PDB entry 6PSS | electron microscopy, 3.50 A resolution | chains I and J of the 10 polymer chains in the assembly

== Chain I ==
Molecule: DNA-directed RNA polymerase subunit beta
From: Escherichia coli
Notes: EC 2.7.7.6
UniProt: P0A8V4 (RPOB_ECO57); residues 1-1342 here = UniProt positions 1-1342
Sequence (1342 residues; row label = number of the first residue in the row):
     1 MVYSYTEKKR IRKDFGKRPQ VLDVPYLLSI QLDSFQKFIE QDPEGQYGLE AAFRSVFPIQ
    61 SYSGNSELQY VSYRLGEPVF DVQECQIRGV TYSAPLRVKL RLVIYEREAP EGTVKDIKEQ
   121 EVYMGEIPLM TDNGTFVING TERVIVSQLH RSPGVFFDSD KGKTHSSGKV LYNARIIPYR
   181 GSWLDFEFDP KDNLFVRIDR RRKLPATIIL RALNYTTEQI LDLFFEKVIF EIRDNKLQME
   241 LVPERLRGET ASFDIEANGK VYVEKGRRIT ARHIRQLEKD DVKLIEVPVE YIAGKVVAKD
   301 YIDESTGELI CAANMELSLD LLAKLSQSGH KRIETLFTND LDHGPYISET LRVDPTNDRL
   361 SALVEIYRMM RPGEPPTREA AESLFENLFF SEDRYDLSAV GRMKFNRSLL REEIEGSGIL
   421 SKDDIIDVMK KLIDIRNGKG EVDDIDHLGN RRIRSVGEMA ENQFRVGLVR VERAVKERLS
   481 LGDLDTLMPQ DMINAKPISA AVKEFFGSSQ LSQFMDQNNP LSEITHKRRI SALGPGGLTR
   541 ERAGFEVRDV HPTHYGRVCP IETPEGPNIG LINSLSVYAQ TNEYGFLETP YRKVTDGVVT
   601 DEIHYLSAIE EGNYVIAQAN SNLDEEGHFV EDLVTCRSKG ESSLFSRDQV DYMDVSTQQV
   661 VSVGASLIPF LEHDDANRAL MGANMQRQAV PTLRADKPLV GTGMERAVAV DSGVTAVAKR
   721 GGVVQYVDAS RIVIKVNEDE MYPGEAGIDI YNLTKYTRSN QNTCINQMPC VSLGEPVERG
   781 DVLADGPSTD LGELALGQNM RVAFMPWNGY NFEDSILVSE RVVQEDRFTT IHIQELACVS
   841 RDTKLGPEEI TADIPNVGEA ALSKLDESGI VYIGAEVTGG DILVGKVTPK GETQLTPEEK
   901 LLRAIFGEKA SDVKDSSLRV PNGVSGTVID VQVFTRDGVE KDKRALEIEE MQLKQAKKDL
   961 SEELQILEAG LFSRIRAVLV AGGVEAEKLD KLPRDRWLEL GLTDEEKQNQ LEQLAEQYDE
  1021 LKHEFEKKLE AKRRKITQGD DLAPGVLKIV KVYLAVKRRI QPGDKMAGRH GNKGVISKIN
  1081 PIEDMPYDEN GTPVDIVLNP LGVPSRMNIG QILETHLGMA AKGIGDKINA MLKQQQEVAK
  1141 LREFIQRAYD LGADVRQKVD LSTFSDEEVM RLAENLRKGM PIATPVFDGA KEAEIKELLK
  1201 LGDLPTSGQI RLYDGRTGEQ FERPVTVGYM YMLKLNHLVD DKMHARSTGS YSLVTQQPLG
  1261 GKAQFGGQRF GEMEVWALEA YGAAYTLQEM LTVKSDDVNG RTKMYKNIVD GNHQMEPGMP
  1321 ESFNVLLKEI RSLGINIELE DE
Disordered / not traced: 1, 233-235, 249
Swiss-Prot annotation at these positions:
  - modified residue (N6-acetyllysine): K1022, K1200

== Chain J ==
Molecule: DNA-directed RNA polymerase subunit beta'
From: Escherichia coli
Notes: EC 2.7.7.6
UniProt: P0A8T7 (RPOC_ECOLI); numbering as in UniProt (aligned over 2-1407)
Sequence (1430 residues; numbered 1 to 1430; the number before each row is that of its first residue):
     1 VKDLLKFLKA QTKTEEFDAI KIALASPDMI RSWSFGEVKK PETINYRTFK PERDGLFCAR
    61 IFGPVKDYEC LCGKYKRLKH RGVICEKCGV EVTQTKVRRE RMGHIELASP TAHIWFLKSL
   121 PSRIGLLLDM PLRDIERVLY FESYVVIEGG MTNLERQQIL TEEQYLDALE EFGDEFDAKM
   181 GAEAIQALLK SMDLEQECEQ LREELNETNS ETKRKKLTKR IKLLEAFVQS GNKPEWMILT
   241 VLPVLPPDLR PLVPLDGGRF ATSDLNDLYR RVINRNNRLK RLLDLAAPDI IVRNEKRMLQ
   301 EAVDALLDNG RRGRAITGSN KRPLKSLADM IKGKQGRFRQ NLLGKRVDYS GRSVITVGPY
   361 LRLHQCGLPK KMALELFKPF IYGKLELRGL ATTIKAAKKM VEREEAVVWD ILDEVIREHP
   421 VLLNRAPTLH RLGIQAFEPV LIEGKAIQLH PLVCAAYNAD FDGDQMAVHV PLTLEAQLEA
   481 RALMMSTNNI LSPANGEPII VPSQDVVLGL YYMTRDCVNA KGEGMVLTGP KEAERLYRSG
   541 LASLHARVKV RITEYEKDAN GELVAKTSLK DTTVGRAILW MIVPKGLPYS IVNQALGKKA
   601 ISKMLNTCYR ILGLKPTVIF ADQIMYTGFA YAARSGASVG IDDMVIPEKK HEIISEAEAE
   661 VAEIQEQFQS GLVTAGERYN KVIDIWAAAN DRVSKAMMDN LQTETVINRD GQEEKQVSFN
   721 SIYMMADSGA RGSAAQIRQL AGMRGLMAKP DGSIIETPIT ANFREGLNVL QYFISTHGAR
   781 KGLADTALKT ANSGYLTRRL VDVAQDLVVT EDDCGTHEGI MMTPVIEGGD VKEPLRDRVL
   841 GRVTAEDVLK PGTADILVPR NTLLHEQWCD LLEENSVDAV KVRSVVSCDT DFGVCAHCYG
   901 RDLARGHIIN KGEAIGVIAA QSIGEPGTQL TMRTFHIGGA ASRAAAESSI QVKNKGSIKL
   961 SNVKSVVNSS GKLVITSRNT ELKLIDEFGR TKESYKVPYG AVLAKGDGEQ VAGGETVANW
  1021 DPHTMPVITE VSGFVRFTDM IDGQTITRQT DELTGLSSLV VLDSAERTAG GKDLRPALKI
  1081 VDAQGNDVLI PGTDMPAQYF LPGKAIVQLE DGVQISSGDT LARIPQESGG TKDITGGLPR
  1141 VADLFEARRP KEPAILAEIS GIVSFGKETK GKRRLVITPV DGSDPYEEMI PKWRQLNVFE
  1201 GERVERGDVI SDGPEAPHDI LRLRGVHAVT RYIVNEVQDV YRLQGVKIND KHIEVIVRQM
  1261 LRKATIVNAG SSDFLEGEQV EYSRVKIANR ELEANGKVGA TYSRDLLGIT KASLATESFI
  1321 SAASFQETTR VLTEAAVAGK RDELRGLKEN VIVGRLIPAG TGYAYHQDRM RRRAAGEAPA
  1381 APQVTAEDAS ASLAELLNAG LGGSDNELEL EVLFQGPSSG HHHHHHHHHH
Disordered / not traced: 1-15, 938-947, 1127-1133, 1376-1430
Construct notes: expression tag (1, 1408-1430)
Ion coordination: Zn2+ site 1: C72, C85, C88; Mg2+: D460, D462, D464; Zn2+ site 2: C814, C888, C895, C898
Swiss-Prot annotation at these positions:
  - binding site (Zn(2+)): C70, C72, C85, C88, C814, C888, C895, C898
  - binding site (Mg(2+)): D460, D462, D464
  - modified residue: K983 (N6-acetyllysine)
  - mutagenesis: Q504 (Q504P: Resistant to antibiotics salinamide A and B), N690 (N690D: Resistant to antibiotics salinamide A and B), M697 (M697V: Resistant to antibiotics salinamide A and B), A735 (A735T: Resistant to antibiotics salinamide A and B), R738 (R738C/H/P/S: Resistant to antibiotics salinamide A and B), A748 (A748E: Resistant to antibiotics salinamide A and B), P758 (P758S/T: Resistant to antibiotics salinamide A and B), F763 (F763C: Resistant to antibiotics salinamide A and B), S775 (S775A: Resistant to antibiotics salinamide A and B), A779 (A779T/V: Resistant to antibiotics salinamide A and B), R780 (R780C: Resistant to antibiotics salinamide A and B), G782 (G782A/C: Resistant to antibiotics salinamide A and B), 1 further mutagenesis entry in UniProt

== How chain I and chain J interact ==
Contacting residue pairs - 394 pairs, chain I then chain J:
  R548(I) - R780(J)
  D549(I) - P750(J)
  V550(I) - T776(J)
  V550(I) - H777(J)  hydrogen bond (backbone-side chain)
  V550(I) - R780(J)
  H551(I) - F773(J)
  P552(I) - F773(J)  hydrophobic
  H554(I) - F773(J)
  Y555(I) - V769(J)
  Y555(I) - F773(J)
  C559(I) - R780(J)
  P560(I) - F773(J)  hydrophobic
  P560(I) - T776(J)
  P560(I) - R780(J)  hydrogen bond (backbone-side chain)
  I561(I) - Y772(J)  hydrophobic
  T563(I) - R780(J)
  E565(I) - L783(J)
  G566(I) - A787(J)
  I569(I) - R780(J)
  I569(I) - L783(J)  hydrophobic
  I569(I) - A784(J)  hydrophobic
  G570(I) - R780(J)
  Q618(I) - L770(J)
  N620(I) - N768(J)
  N620(I) - V769(J)
  T635(I) - L770(J)
  R637(I) - L770(J)
  E641(I) - E756(J)
  E641(I) - T757(J)  hydrogen bond
  S642(I) - T757(J)
  S642(I) - L770(J)
  T657(I) - V769(J)
  V660(I) - V769(J)  hydrophobic
  V660(I) - F773(J)  hydrophobic
  L671(I) - Y772(J)  hydrogen bond (backbone-side chain)
  E672(I) - F763(J)
  E672(I) - L767(J)
  E672(I) - Y772(J)
  H673(I) - F763(J)
  H673(I) - E765(J)  hydrogen bond (side chain-backbone)
  H673(I) - G766(J)
  D674(I) - F763(J)
  D674(I) - Y772(J)  hydrogen bond (backbone-side chain)
  D675(I) - R744(J)  salt bridge
  D675(I) - F763(J)
  D675(I) - Y772(J)  hydrogen bond (backbone-side chain)
  A676(I) - Y772(J)
  A676(I) - T776(J)
  A676(I) - A779(J)  hydrophobic
  N677(I) - A779(J)  hydrogen bond (side chain-backbone)
  N677(I) - L783(J)
  A679(I) - Y772(J)
  L680(I) - L783(J)  hydrophobic
  F804(I) - S638(J)
  F804(I) - V639(J)  hydrophobic
  M805(I) - A633(J)
  P806(I) - D505(J)
  P806(I) - A632(J)
  P806(I) - A637(J)
  W807(I) - A633(J)  hydrophobic
  N808(I) - P359(J)
  N808(I) - F629(J)
  N808(I) - A633(J)
  G809(I) - V357(J)
  G809(I) - P359(J)
  G809(I) - F629(J)
  Y810(I) - P359(J)
  Y810(I) - Y360(J)
  N811(I) - D505(J)
  F812(I) - V357(J)  hydrophobic
  F812(I) - P451(J)
  F812(I) - S503(J)
  F812(I) - Q504(J)  hydrogen bond (backbone-side chain)
  F812(I) - D505(J)
  F812(I) - F629(J)  hydrophobic
  E813(I) - D460(J)
  E813(I) - F461(J)
  E813(I) - Q504(J)
  E813(I) - R731(J)  hydrogen bond (backbone-side chain)
  D814(I) - F461(J)
  D814(I) - D462(J)
  S815(I) - V357(J)
  S815(I) - F461(J)
  R841(I) - D256(J)  salt bridge
  R841(I) - G257(J)
  K844(I) - F49(J)
  Q894(I) - D67(J)
  Q894(I) - Y68(J)
  Q894(I) - E69(J)  hydrogen bond
  Q894(I) - K76(J)
  Q894(I) - R77(J)
  Q894(I) - L78(J)
  K900(I) - R77(J)
  P1044(I) - G257(J)
  Q1061(I) - K445(J)
  P1062(I) - A446(J)
  G1063(I) - V354(J)
  G1063(I) - A446(J)
  K1065(I) - D462(J)  hydrogen bond (side chain-backbone)
  K1073(I) - D462(J)  salt bridge
  G1074(I) - F461(J)
  V1075(I) - T356(J)
  V1075(I) - F461(J)  hydrogen bond (backbone-backbone)
  V1075(I) - G463(J)
  I1076(I) - T356(J)
  S1077(I) - T356(J)
  S1077(I) - V357(J)
  S1077(I) - Q448(J)
  N1099(I) - Q504(J)
  N1099(I) - D505(J)
  P1100(I) - A637(J)
  P1100(I) - V639(J)  hydrophobic
  P1100(I) - M725(J)
  L1101(I) - Q504(J)
  L1101(I) - D505(J)
  L1101(I) - L508(J)  hydrophobic
  L1101(I) - M725(J)  hydrophobic
  L1101(I) - R731(J)
  G1102(I) - R731(J)
  V1103(I) - V639(J)  hydrophobic
  P1104(I) - M725(J)  hydrophobic
  P1104(I) - Q736(J)
  P1104(I) - L740(J)
  S1105(I) - R731(J)  hydrogen bond
  S1105(I) - Q736(J)
  R1106(I) - R731(J)
  M1107(I) - Q739(J)
  M1107(I) - L740(J)  hydrophobic
  M1107(I) - F763(J)  hydrophobic
  I1109(I) - I641(J)  hydrophobic
  I1109(I) - M644(J)  hydrophobic
  I1109(I) - L740(J)  hydrophobic
  I1109(I) - F763(J)
  I1112(I) - V639(J)  hydrophobic
  I1112(I) - G640(J)
  I1112(I) - I641(J)
  L1113(I) - I641(J)  hydrophobic
  H1116(I) - I641(J)
  F1187(I) - L767(J)
  F1187(I) - N768(J)
  F1187(I) - V769(J)  hydrophobic
  F1187(I) - Y772(J)  hydrophobic
  E1192(I) - R764(J)  salt bridge
  K1196(I) - I641(J)
  K1196(I) - D642(J)  salt bridge
  S1207(I) - D642(J)
  Q1209(I) - S638(J)
  Q1209(I) - V639(J)
  Q1209(I) - G640(J)
  Q1209(I) - D643(J)
  E1219(I) - R634(J)  salt bridge
  F1221(I) - A633(J)
  F1221(I) - G636(J)
  E1222(I) - Y512(J)  hydrogen bond
  E1222(I) - Y537(J)
  E1222(I) - R634(J)
  E1222(I) - S635(J)
  E1222(I) - G636(J)
  R1223(I) - Y512(J)
  R1223(I) - S635(J)
  R1223(I) - G636(J)
  R1223(I) - F719(J)  hydrogen bond (side chain-backbone)
  R1223(I) - S721(J)  hydrogen bond
  R1223(I) - M724(J)
  P1224(I) - S638(J)
  V1225(I) - G636(J)
  V1225(I) - S638(J)
  T1226(I) - S638(J)  hydrogen bond
  T1226(I) - V639(J)  hydrogen bond (side chain-backbone)
  T1226(I) - G640(J)
  V1239(I) - S353(J)
  V1239(I) - V354(J)  hydrophobic
  V1239(I) - K445(J)
  D1240(I) - K445(J)  salt bridge
  K1242(I) - R352(J)
  K1242(I) - V354(J)
  K1242(I) - Q465(J)
  M1243(I) - R352(J)
  M1243(I) - S353(J)
  M1243(I) - K371(J)
  M1243(I) - M372(J)  hydrophobic
  M1243(I) - K445(J)
  H1244(I) - G351(J)
  H1244(I) - R352(J)  hydrogen bond (backbone-backbone)
  H1244(I) - M372(J)
  A1245(I) - S350(J)
  A1245(I) - G351(J)
  A1245(I) - M372(J)  hydrophobic
  A1245(I) - E375(J)
  R1246(I) - D348(J)  salt bridge
  R1246(I) - Y349(J)  hydrogen bond (backbone-backbone)
  R1246(I) - S350(J)  hydrogen bond (backbone-backbone)
  R1246(I) - E375(J)
  R1246(I) - L376(J)
  S1247(I) - D348(J)
  S1247(I) - Y349(J)  hydrogen bond (backbone-backbone)
  S1247(I) - E375(J)
  S1247(I) - L376(J)
  S1247(I) - K378(J)
  S1247(I) - P379(J)
  T1248(I) - Y349(J)
  Y1251(I) - D348(J)  hydrogen bond
  L1253(I) - R99(J)  hydrogen bond (backbone-side chain)
  L1253(I) - D248(J)
  L1253(I) - P251(J)  hydrophobic
  L1253(I) - V253(J)  hydrophobic
  V1254(I) - R99(J)  hydrogen bond (backbone-side chain)
  V1254(I) - P251(J)  hydrophobic
  T1255(I) - R99(J)
  T1255(I) - R337(J)
  T1255(I) - N341(J)  hydrogen bond
  Q1256(I) - R99(J)
  Q1257(I) - N341(J)  hydrogen bond
  Q1257(I) - K345(J)
  Q1257(I) - R346(J)
  P1258(I) - R346(J)
  P1258(I) - D348(J)
  L1259(I) - R346(J)
  G1260(I) - R346(J)
  F1265(I) - E375(J)
  G1267(I) - R346(J)  hydrogen bond (backbone-side chain)
  G1267(I) - V347(J)
  G1267(I) - S350(J)
  Q1268(I) - K345(J)
  Q1268(I) - R346(J)
  Q1268(I) - V347(J)  hydrogen bond (backbone-backbone)
  Q1268(I) - S350(J)  hydrogen bond (backbone-side chain)
  Q1268(I) - G351(J)
  Q1268(I) - R352(J)
  Q1268(I) - A467(J)
  Q1268(I) - H469(J)
  R1269(I) - G344(J)  hydrogen bond (side chain-backbone)
  F1270(I) - L343(J)
  F1270(I) - G344(J)
  F1270(I) - K345(J)  hydrogen bond (backbone-backbone)
  F1270(I) - V347(J)  hydrophobic
  F1270(I) - H469(J)
  G1271(I) - G344(J)
  M1273(I) - T428(J)
  M1273(I) - L429(J)  hydrophobic
  E1274(I) - N424(J)
  E1274(I) - A426(J)
  E1274(I) - T428(J)  hydrogen bond
  E1274(I) - I434(J)
  W1276(I) - R798(J)
  W1276(I) - V801(J)
  W1276(I) - V917(J)
  W1276(I) - Q921(J)  hydrogen bond (backbone-side chain)
  A1277(I) - T428(J)
  A1277(I) - H430(J)
  A1277(I) - R431(J)
  A1277(I) - I434(J)  hydrophobic
  A1277(I) - Q921(J)
  L1278(I) - M484(J)  hydrophobic
  E1279(I) - Q805(J)  hydrogen bond
  E1279(I) - A914(J)
  E1279(I) - V917(J)
  E1279(I) - L1347(J)
  E1279(I) - V1351(J)
  A1280(I) - R431(J)
  A1280(I) - I918(J)
  A1280(I) - Q921(J)
  Y1281(I) - R431(J)  hydrogen bond (side chain-backbone)
  Y1281(I) - I434(J)  hydrogen bond (side chain-backbone)
  Y1281(I) - Q435(J)
  Y1281(I) - L483(J)
  Y1281(I) - M484(J)  hydrophobic
  Y1281(I) - N489(J)
  G1282(I) - L483(J)
  G1282(I) - G1360(J)
  G1282(I) - T1361(J)  hydrogen bond (backbone-backbone)
  A1283(I) - E479(J)
  A1283(I) - L483(J)
  A1283(I) - M484(J)  hydrophobic
  A1284(I) - E479(J)
  A1284(I) - L1356(J)
  A1284(I) - I1357(J)  hydrophobic
  A1284(I) - T1361(J)  hydrogen bond (backbone-side chain)
  A1284(I) - G1362(J)
  Y1285(I) - E475(J)
  Y1285(I) - E479(J)  hydrogen bond (backbone-side chain)
  Y1285(I) - L1356(J)
  Y1285(I) - T1361(J)
  T1286(I) - A476(J)
  T1286(I) - E479(J)  hydrogen bond
  T1286(I) - M484(J)
  L1287(I) - V1351(J)  hydrophobic
  Q1288(I) - G1354(J)  hydrogen bond (side chain-backbone)
  Q1288(I) - R1355(J)
  Q1288(I) - L1356(J)
  E1289(I) - P471(J)
  E1289(I) - L472(J)  hydrogen bond (side chain-backbone)
  E1289(I) - T473(J)  hydrogen bond
  E1289(I) - A476(J)
  M1290(I) - V347(J)
  M1290(I) - L422(J)  hydrophobic
  L1291(I) - K345(J)
  L1291(I) - V1351(J)
  V1293(I) - L472(J)  hydrophobic
  K1294(I) - V347(J)
  K1294(I) - D348(J)  hydrogen bond (backbone-backbone)
  K1294(I) - Y349(J)
  K1294(I) - H469(J)
  K1294(I) - V470(J)  hydrogen bond (side chain-backbone)
  K1294(I) - L472(J)
  S1295(I) - K345(J)
  S1295(I) - R346(J)  hydrogen bond (side chain-backbone)
  D1296(I) - K345(J)
  M1304(I) - T473(J)
  Y1305(I) - Y349(J)
  Y1305(I) - P379(J)  hydrophobic
  Y1305(I) - Y382(J)
  I1308(I) - P379(J)
  I1308(I) - F380(J)
  V1309(I) - P379(J)
  V1309(I) - G383(J)
  V1309(I) - E386(J)
  V1309(I) - I394(J)  hydrophobic
  H1313(I) - F380(J)
  H1313(I) - L472(J)
  H1313(I) - T473(J)
  H1313(I) - L474(J)  hydrogen bond (backbone-backbone)
  H1313(I) - Q477(J)
  M1315(I) - T473(J)
  G1318(I) - G1354(J)
  P1320(I) - I1352(J)
  P1320(I) - V1353(J)
  P1320(I) - G1354(J)
  E1321(I) - R99(J)
  S1322(I) - N341(J)
  S1322(I) - L342(J)
  S1322(I) - K345(J)
  F1323(I) - I20(J)  hydrophobic
  F1323(I) - I1320(J)  hydrophobic
  F1323(I) - V1353(J)  hydrophobic
  V1325(I) - R99(J)
  V1325(I) - L249(J)  hydrophobic
  V1325(I) - R337(J)
  L1326(I) - R337(J)
  L1326(I) - F338(J)  hydrophobic
  L1326(I) - L342(J)  hydrophobic
  K1328(I) - E100(J)
  K1328(I) - L245(J)
  K1328(I) - L249(J)
  E1329(I) - L245(J)
  E1329(I) - M330(J)
  E1329(I) - R337(J)
  I1330(I) - L1332(J)  hydrophobic
  R1331(I) - W33(J)
  R1331(I) - M102(J)
  R1331(I) - P243(J)
  S1332(I) - M102(J)
  S1332(I) - P243(J)
  S1332(I) - V244(J)
  S1332(I) - L245(J)  hydrogen bond (side chain-backbone)
  S1332(I) - Y269(J)
  S1332(I) - L327(J)
  L1333(I) - W115(J)  hydrophobic
  L1333(I) - P243(J)
  L1333(I) - L307(J)  hydrophobic
  L1333(I) - L327(J)  hydrophobic
  G1334(I) - L24(J)
  G1334(I) - A25(J)  hydrogen bond (backbone-backbone)
  G1334(I) - H113(J)  hydrogen bond (backbone-side chain)
  I1335(I) - I22(J)  hydrophobic
  I1335(I) - A23(J)
  I1335(I) - A25(J)
  I1335(I) - W115(J)  hydrophobic
  I1335(I) - F116(J)  hydrophobic
  I1335(I) - A1336(J)  hydrophobic
  N1336(I) - K21(J)
  N1336(I) - I22(J)
  N1336(I) - A23(J)  hydrogen bond (backbone-backbone)
  N1336(I) - L24(J)
  N1336(I) - A25(J)
  N1336(I) - M29(J)  hydrogen bond
  N1336(I) - W33(J)
  I1337(I) - I20(J)  hydrophobic
  I1337(I) - K21(J)
  I1337(I) - I22(J)  hydrophobic
  I1337(I) - F1319(J)  hydrophobic
  E1338(I) - I20(J)
  E1338(I) - K21(J)  hydrogen bond (backbone-backbone)
  L1339(I) - F17(J)  hydrophobic
  L1339(I) - A19(J)
  L1339(I) - I20(J)  hydrophobic
  E1340(I) - F17(J)
  E1340(I) - A19(J)  hydrogen bond (backbone-backbone)
  E1340(I) - K21(J)
  D1341(I) - E16(J)
  D1341(I) - F17(J)  hydrogen bond (backbone-backbone)
  E1342(I) - E16(J)
  E1342(I) - F17(J)
  E1342(I) - D18(J)
Interface residues without a listed pair, chain I (171 interface residues in all): N573, C636, L895, T896, N922, G1045, G1249, G1261, E1272, V1275, T1292, R1301, Q1314, M1319
Interface residues without a listed pair, chain J (192 interface residues in all): R47, P246, I331, Q340, I355, G358, L432, C454, R538, A630, N720, I722, A730, I737, K749, S775, G794, T797, R905, R1341

== Summary ==
171 residues of chain I and 192 residues of chain J are in contact, with 57 hydrogen bonds and 8 salt bridges.
Polar pairs include D675(I)-R744(J), R841(I)-D256(J) and K1073(I)-D462(J). From UniProt: 8 Zn2+-binding
residues, 3 Mg2+-binding residues and 13 mutagenesis sites on chain J.
Chain I is DNA-directed RNA polymerase subunit beta and chain J is DNA-directed RNA polymerase subunit beta',
both from Escherichia coli; the structure, Escherichia coli RNA polymerase promoter unwinding intermediate
(TRPi1.5a) with TraR and mutant rpsT P2 promoter, was determined by electron microscopy together with 6PSQ,
6PSR, 6PST, 6PSU, 6PSV and 6PSW from the same study.
